PDB entry 3D7O | X-ray diffraction, 1.80 A resolution | chains A and B

== Chain A ==
Name: Hemoglobin subunit alpha
Source organism: Homo sapiens
UniProtKB: P69905 (HBA_HUMAN); residues 1-141 here correspond to UniProt positions 2-142 (UniProt number = residue number + 1)
Chain sequence (141 residues; row label = number of the first residue in the row):
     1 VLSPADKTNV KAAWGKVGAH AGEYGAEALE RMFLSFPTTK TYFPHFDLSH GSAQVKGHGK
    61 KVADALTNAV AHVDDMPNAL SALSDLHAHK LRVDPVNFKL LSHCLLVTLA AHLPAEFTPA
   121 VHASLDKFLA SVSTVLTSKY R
Bound ions: heme Fe: H87 (together with nitrite ion)
Residues lining bound ligands:
  - heme (HEM): M32, T39, Y42, F43, H45, F46, H58, K61, V62, A65, L66, L83, L86, H87, L91, V93, N97, F98, L101, L105, V132, L136
  - toluene (MBN): V10, A13, W14, V17, A21, A63, L66, T67, V70, L125, F128
  - nitrite ion (NO2): L29, F43, H58, V62, H87, L101
Swiss-Prot annotation at these positions:
  - binding site (O2): H58
  - binding site (heme b): H87
  - site: T8, N9 (Microbial infection: Cleavage), K11 (Not glycated), A13, W14 (Microbial infection: Cleavage), Y24, G25 (Microbial infection: Cleavage), L29, E30 (Microbial infection: Cleavage), H45, F46 (Microbial infection: Cleavage), D47, L48 (Microbial infection: Cleavage), S52, A53 (Microbial infection: Cleavage), V55, K56 (Microbial infection: Cleavage), K56 (Not glycated), G59, K60 (Microbial infection: Cleavage), K60 (Not glycated), K90 (Not glycated), L91, R92 (Microbial infection: Cleavage), K99 (Not glycated), L106, V107 (Microbial infection: Cleavage), T108, L109 (Microbial infection: Cleavage), V121, H122 (Microbial infection: Cleavage), S133, T134 (Microbial infection: Cleavage)
  - modified residue: S3 (Phosphoserine), K7 (N6-succinyllysine), T8 (Phosphothreonine), K11 (N6-succinyllysine), K16 (N6-acetyllysine), Y24 (Phosphotyrosine), S35 (Phosphoserine), K40 (N6-succinyllysine), S49 (Phosphoserine), S102 (Phosphoserine), T108 (Phosphothreonine), S124 (Phosphoserine), S131 (Phosphoserine), T134 (Phosphothreonine), T137 (Phosphothreonine), S138 (Phosphoserine)
  - glycosylation (N-linked (Glc) (glycation) lysine): K7, K16, K40, K61

== Chain B ==
Name: Hemoglobin subunit beta
Source organism: Homo sapiens
UniProtKB: P68871 (HBB_HUMAN); residues 1-146 here correspond to UniProt positions 2-147 (UniProt number = residue number + 1)
Chain sequence (146 residues; each row starts with the number of its first residue):
     1 VHLTPEEKSA VTALWGKVNV DEVGGEALGR LLVVYPWTQR FFESFGDLST PDAVMGNPKV
    61 KAHGKKVLGA FSDGLAHLDN LKGTFATLSE LHCDKLHVDP ENFRLLGNVL VCVLAHHFGK
   121 EFTPPVQAAY QKVVAGVANA LAHKYH
Bound ions: heme Fe: H92 (together with nitrite ion)
Residues lining bound ligands:
  - heme (HEM): L31, T38, F41, F42, H63, K66, V67, A70, F71, F85, L88, L91, H92, L96, V98, N102, F103, L106, G107, V137, L141
  - nitrite ion (NO2): L28, F42, H63, V67, H92, L106
Swiss-Prot annotation at these positions:
  - binding site ((2R)-2,3-bisphosphoglycerate): V1, H2, K82, H143
  - binding site (heme b): H63, H92
  - site: E7, K8 (Microbial infection: Cleavage), G25, E26 (Microbial infection: Cleavage), G29, R30 (Microbial infection: Cleavage), Y35, P36 (Microbial infection: Cleavage), W37, T38 (Microbial infection: Cleavage), F45, G46 (Microbial infection: Cleavage), D52, A53 (Microbial infection: Cleavage), G56, N57 (Microbial infection: Cleavage), K59 (Not glycated), F71, S72 (Microbial infection: Cleavage), G74, L75 (Microbial infection: Cleavage), K82 (Not glycated), T84, F85 (Microbial infection: Cleavage), H92, C93 (Microbial infection: Cleavage), K95 (Not glycated), R104, L105 (Microbial infection: Cleavage), L110, V111 (Microbial infection: Cleavage), G119, K120 (Microbial infection: Cleavage), F122, T123 (Microbial infection: Cleavage), A128, A129 (Microbial infection: Cleavage) and 2 more in UniProt
  - modified residue: V1 (N-acetylvaline), S9 (Phosphoserine), T12 (Phosphothreonine), S44 (Phosphoserine), T50 (Phosphothreonine), K59 (N6-acetyllysine), K82 (N6-acetyllysine), T87 (Phosphothreonine), C93 (S-nitrosocysteine), K144 (N6-acetyllysine)
  - glycosylation: V1 (N-linked (Glc) (glycation) valine), K8 (N-linked (Glc) (glycation) lysine), K17 (N-linked (Glc) (glycation) lysine), K66 (N-linked (Glc) (glycation) lysine), K120 (N-linked (Glc) (glycation) lysine), K144 (N-linked (Glc) (glycation) lysine)

== Chain A / chain B interface ==
Residue-residue contacts (40):
  E30(A) with P124(B)
  R31(A) with F122(B), hydrogen bond (side chain-backbone); T123(B); P124(B); Q127(B)
  L34(A) with P124(B), hydrophobic; P125(B); A128(B)
  S35(A) with Q127(B); A128(B), hydrogen bond (side chain-backbone); Q131(B)
  F36(A) with Q131(B)
  H103(A) with N108(B); V111(B); Q127(B); Q131(B), hydrogen bond
  C104(A) with Q127(B)
  V107(A) with V111(B), hydrophobic; A115(B); Q127(B)
  A110(A) with C112(B); A115(B); H116(B)
  A111(A) with A115(B); G119(B); K120(B)
  L113(A) with H116(B)
  P114(A) with H116(B), hydrogen bond (backbone-side chain)
  F117(A) with R30(B), hydrogen bond (backbone-side chain); H116(B)
  T118(A) with R30(B), hydrogen bond (backbone-side chain)
  P119(A) with E26(B); R30(B); V33(B); M55(B), hydrophobic
  H122(A) with R30(B), hydrogen bond; V34(B)
  A123(A) with V34(B)
  D126(A) with V34(B); Y35(B)
Other interface residues (no listed pair), chain A (22 interface residues in all): K99, L106, A120, K127
Other interface residues (no listed pair), chain B (24 interface residues in all): P51, E101, R104, V109

== In short ==
22 residues of chain A and 24 residues of chain B are in contact, with 7 hydrogen bonds. Polar contacts
include R31(A)-F122(B), S35(A)-A128(B) and H103(A)-Q131(B). Bound to chain A: nitrite ion, heme and toluene.
Chain B binds nitrite ion and heme.
Here chain A is Hemoglobin subunit alpha and chain B is Hemoglobin subunit beta, both from Homo sapiens. Entry
3D7O (Human hemoglobin, nitrogen dioxide anion modified) was determined by X-ray diffraction.
